Entry 8Y62 (electron microscopy, 3.20 A resolution); this record covers chains B and E of the 5 polymer chains in the assembly.

[Chain B]
Protein: Guanine nucleotide-binding protein G(I)/G(S)/G(T) subunit beta-1
From: Homo sapiens
Reference sequence: P62873 (GBB1_HUMAN); residue numbers follow UniProt; this construct covers 2-340
Amino-acid sequence (358 residues; row label = number of the first residue in the row; numbers below 1 keep their minus sign (Met-17 is residue -17)):
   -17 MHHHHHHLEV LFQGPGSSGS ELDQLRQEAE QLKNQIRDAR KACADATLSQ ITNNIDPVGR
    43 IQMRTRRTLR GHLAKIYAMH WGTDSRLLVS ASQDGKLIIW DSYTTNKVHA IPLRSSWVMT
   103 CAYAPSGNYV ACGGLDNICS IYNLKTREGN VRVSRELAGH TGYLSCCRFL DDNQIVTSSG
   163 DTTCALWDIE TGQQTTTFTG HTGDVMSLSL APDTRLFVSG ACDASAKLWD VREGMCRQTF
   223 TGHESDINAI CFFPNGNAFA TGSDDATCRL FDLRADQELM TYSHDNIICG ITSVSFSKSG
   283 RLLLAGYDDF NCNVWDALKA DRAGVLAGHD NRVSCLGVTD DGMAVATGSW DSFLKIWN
Not modelled in the structure: -17 to 4
Sequence notes: initiating methionine (-17); expression tag (-16 to 1)
Curated features (UniProtKB/Swiss-Prot):
  - modified residue: Ser2 (N-acetylserine), His266 (Phosphohistidine)
  - natural variant: Leu30 (L30F: In MRD42; uncertain significance), Arg52 (R52G: In MRD42), Gly64 (G64V: In MRD42), Asp76 (D76E: In MRD42; D76G: In MRD42), Gly77 (G77S: In MRD42), Lys78 (K78R: In MRD42), Ile80 (I80N: In MRD42; I80T: In MRD42), His91 (H91R: In MRD42; uncertain significance), Ala92 (A92T: In MRD42), Pro94 (P94S: In MRD42), Leu95 (L95P: In MRD42), Arg96 (R96L: In MRD42), 5 further natural variant entries in UniProt

[Chain E]
Protein: scFv16
From: synthetic construct
Notes: antibody fragment or engineered binder
Amino-acid sequence (285 residues; row label = number of the first residue in the row; note: 15 numbers in that range are skipped by the numbering (no residue carries them; nothing is unmodelled there); a row labelled like 120A-120P holds insertion residues (120A, then the next letters in order); numbers below 1 keep their minus sign (Met-36 is residue -36)):
   -36 MLLVNQSHQG FNKEHTSKMV SAIVLYVLLA AAAHSAFAVQ LVESGGGLVQ PGGSRKLSCS
    24 ASGFAFSSFG MHWVRQAPEK GLEWVAYISS GSGTIYYADT VKGRFTISRD DPKNTLFLQM
    84 TSLRSEDTAM YYCVRSIYYY GSSPFDFWGQ GTTLTVS
120A-120P AGGGGSGGGGSGGGGS
   136 ADIVMTQATS SVPVTPGESV SISCRSSKSL LHSNGNTYLY WFLQRPGQSP QLLIYRMSNL
   196 ASGVPDRFSG SGSGTAFTLT ISRLEAEDVG VYYCMQHLEY PLTFGAGTKL EL
Not modelled in the structure: -36 to 1, 120A-120P
Disulfides: Cys22-Cys96, Cys159-Cys229

[Chain B / chain E interface]
Pairs across the interface - 8 pairs, chain B then chain E:
  Arg68(B) - Tyr103(E)
  Leu69(B) - Tyr103(E)  hydrophobic
  Asp83(B) - Tyr103(E)
  Val90(B) - Tyr102(E)  hydrophobic
  Arg129(B) - Val2(E)
  Arg129(B) - Arg98(E)  hydrogen bond (backbone-side chain)
  Glu130(B) - Phe27(E)
  Gly131(B) - Phe32(E)
Interface residues without a listed pair, chain B (9 interface residues in all): His91, Asn132
Interface residues without a listed pair, chain E (10 interface residues in all): Gly26, Ala28, Ser31, Asp109

[Overview]
9 residues of chain B face 10 of chain E across their interface; the contacts include 1 hydrogen bond. The
hydrogen-bonded pair is Arg129(B)-Arg98(E).
Here chain B is Guanine nucleotide-binding protein G(I)/G(S)/G(T) subunit beta-1 (Homo sapiens) and chain E is
scFv16 (synthetic construct). Entry 8Y62 (Cryo-EM structure of the C16:0 ceramide-bound FPR2-Gi complex) was
determined by electron microscopy, deposited together with 9JHJ and 8Y63.
